Entry 7TE8 (X-ray diffraction, 2.00 A resolution); this record covers chains C and A.

# Chain C
Name: CA14
Source organism: synthetic construct
Sequence (120 residues; each row starts with the number of its first residue):
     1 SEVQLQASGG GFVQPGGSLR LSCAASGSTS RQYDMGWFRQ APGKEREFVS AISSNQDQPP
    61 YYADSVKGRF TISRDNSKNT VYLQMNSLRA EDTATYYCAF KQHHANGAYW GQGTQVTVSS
Unresolved in the structure: 1
Cystine bridges: Cys-23/Cys-98
Ligand contacts: cannabidiol (P0T): Asp-34, Met-35, Gly-36, Phe-38, Phe-48, Ala-51, Ile-52, Ser-53, Gln-58, Pro-59, Tyr-61, Ala-99, Phe-100, Lys-101, Ala-108
Reported in the primary citation:
  - binding site for cannabidiol: Asp-34
  - mutagenesis - D34A: abolished binding to cannabidiol

# Chain A
Name: DB21
Source organism: synthetic construct
Sequence (120 residues; each row starts with the number of its first residue):
     1 SEVQLQASGG GFVQPGGSLR LSCAASGTTY GQTNMGWFRQ APGKEREFVS AISGLQGRDL
    61 YYADSVKGRF TISRDNSKNT VYLQMNSLRA EDTATYYCAF HDFLRMWEYW GQGTQVTVSS
Cystine bridges: Cys-23/Cys-98
Ligand contacts: cannabidiol (P0T): Arg-46, Phe-48, Tyr-61, His-101, Asp-102, Phe-103, Met-106, Trp-107, Glu-108
Reported in the primary citation:
  - binding site for cannabidiol: Phe-48, His-101
  - mutagenesis - H101A: decreased binding to CBD-bound CA14
  - mutagenesis - F48A, F48A/H101A: unchanged binding to CA14 (chain C)

# Interface between chain C and chain A
Contacting residue pairs (37):
  Gln-32(C) / Glu-45(A)
  Asp-34(C) / Arg-46(A)  salt bridge
  Phe-38(C) / Phe-103(A)  hydrophobic
  Glu-45(C) / Leu-104(A)
  Arg-46(C) / Phe-103(A)
  Arg-46(C) / Met-106(A)
  Phe-48(C) / Phe-103(A)  hydrophobic
  Ser-54(C) / Glu-45(A)  hydrogen bond
  Asn-55(C) / Glu-45(A)  hydrogen bond (backbone-side chain)
  Asn-55(C) / Arg-46(A)  hydrogen bond (side chain-backbone)
  Gln-58(C) / Glu-47(A)
  Gln-58(C) / Phe-48(A)  hydrogen bond (side chain-backbone)
  Gln-58(C) / Tyr-61(A)  hydrogen bond
  Gln-58(C) / Ala-63(A)
  Pro-59(C) / Tyr-61(A)  hydrogen bond (backbone-side chain)
  Pro-59(C) / Asp-64(A)
  Pro-60(C) / Tyr-61(A)
  Tyr-61(C) / Ala-51(A)
  Tyr-61(C) / Asp-59(A)  hydrogen bond (side chain-backbone)
  Tyr-61(C) / Tyr-61(A)  hydrophobic
  Ala-63(C) / Asp-59(A)
  Asp-64(C) / Arg-58(A)
  Asp-64(C) / Asp-59(A)  hydrogen bond (backbone-side chain)
  Lys-101(C) / Arg-46(A)
  Lys-101(C) / Glu-108(A)  salt bridge
  His-103(C) / Glu-45(A)  salt bridge
  His-103(C) / Arg-46(A)
  His-103(C) / Trp-110(A)
  His-104(C) / Trp-110(A)
  Ala-105(C) / Trp-110(A)
  Asn-106(C) / Trp-107(A)
  Asn-106(C) / Glu-108(A)  hydrogen bond (backbone-backbone)
  Asn-106(C) / Trp-110(A)
  Gly-107(C) / Met-106(A)
  Gly-107(C) / Trp-107(A)
  Ala-108(C) / Met-106(A)  hydrogen bond (backbone-backbone)
  Trp-110(C) / Met-106(A)  hydrophobic
Interface residues without a listed pair, chain C (23 interface residues in all): Arg-31
Interface residues without a listed pair, chain A (19 interface residues in all): Leu-60, Tyr-62, Tyr-109
From the paper, about this interface:
  - interface residues, chain C: Asp-34(C)

# Overview
23 residues of chain C and 19 residues of chain A are in contact, with 10 hydrogen bonds and 3 salt bridges.
Among the polar pairs are Asp-34(C)/Arg-46(A), Lys-101(C)/Glu-108(A) and His-103(C)/Glu-45(A). From the paper:
a binding site for cannabidiol at Asp-34(C) and Phe-48(A) among others; D34A of chain C abolishes binding to
cannabidiol; 4 substitutions were tested in all.
Here chain C is CA14 and chain A is DB21, both from synthetic construct. Entry 7TE8 (CA14-CBD-DB21 ternary
complex) was determined by X-ray diffraction.
